Entry 1P0N (X-ray diffraction, 2.80 A resolution); this record covers chains A and B.

Chain A (and B):
Name: Isopentenyl-diphosphate delta-isomerase
Organism: Bacillus subtilis
Notes: EC 5.3.3.2; chain B of this document is another copy of the same molecule, construct and numbering; everything in this record applies to it too
UniProt: P50740 (IDI2_BACSU); residues 1-349 here = UniProt positions 1-349
Chain sequence (349 residues; row label = number of the first residue in the row):
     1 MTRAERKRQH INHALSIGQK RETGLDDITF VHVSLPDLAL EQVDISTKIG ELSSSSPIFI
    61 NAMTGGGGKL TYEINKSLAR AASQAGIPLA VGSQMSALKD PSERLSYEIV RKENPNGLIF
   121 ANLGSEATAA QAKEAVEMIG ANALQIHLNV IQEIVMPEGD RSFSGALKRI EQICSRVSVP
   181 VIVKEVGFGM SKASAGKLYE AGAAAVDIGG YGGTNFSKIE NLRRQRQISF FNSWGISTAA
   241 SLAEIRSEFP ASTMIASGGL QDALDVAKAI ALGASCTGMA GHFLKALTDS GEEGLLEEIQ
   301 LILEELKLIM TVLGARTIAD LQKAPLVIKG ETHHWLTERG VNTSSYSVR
Disordered / not traced: 1-21, 155-162, 211-225 (chain B: 1-21, 157-162, 211-225)
Ligand contacts: FMN (flavin mononucleotide): Asn61, Ala62, Met63, Thr64, Gly92, Ser93, Asn122, His147, Lys184, Ser257, Gly258, Gly259, Gly278, Met279, Ala280, Gly281, His282
Curated features (UniProtKB/Swiss-Prot):
  - binding site (substrate): Arg6, Lys7, Gln152
  - binding site (FMN): Ala62 to Thr64, Ser93, Asn122, Lys184, Thr214, Gly258, Gly259, Ala280, Gly281
  - binding site (Mg(2+)): Glu153

Interface between chain A and chain B:
Residue-residue contacts - 16 pairs, chain A then chain B:
  Gly65(A) with Thr288(B); Asp289(B)
  Gly66(A) with Asp289(B); Ser290(B); Gly291(B); Glu293(B)
  Lys69(A) with Glu73(B)
  Leu70(A) with Ile74(B), hydrophobic; Leu287(B), hydrophobic
  Glu73(A) with Lys69(B); Glu73(B)
  Ile74(A) with Leu70(B), hydrophobic
  Leu287(A) with Leu70(B)
  Thr288(A) with Gly65(B)
  Ser290(A) with Gly66(B)
  Gly291(A) with Gly66(B)
Interface residues without a listed pair, chain A (12 interface residues in all): Asp289, Glu293

In short:
The chain A/chain B interface involves 12 residues from each chain. Ligands of chain A: flavin mononucleotide.
From UniProt: 3 substrate-binding residues, 11 FMN-binding residues and Mg2+-binding residue Glu153(A) on
chain A.
Chain A and chain B are both Isopentenyl-diphosphate delta-isomerase (Bacillus subtilis); the structure,
IPP:DMAPP isomerase type II, FMN complex, was determined by X-ray diffraction (same publication as 1P0K).
